9II7 - chains B and P of the 24 polymer chains in the assembly; structure by electron microscopy, 3.50 A resolution.

Chain B:
Molecule: DNA-directed RNA polymerase subunit beta
Organism: Komagataella phaffii
Notes: EC 2.7.7.6
UniProt: C4QZQ7 (C4QZQ7_KOMPG); numbering as in UniProt (aligned over 1-1227)
Sequence (1227 residues; numbered 1 to 1227; the number before each row is that of its first residue):
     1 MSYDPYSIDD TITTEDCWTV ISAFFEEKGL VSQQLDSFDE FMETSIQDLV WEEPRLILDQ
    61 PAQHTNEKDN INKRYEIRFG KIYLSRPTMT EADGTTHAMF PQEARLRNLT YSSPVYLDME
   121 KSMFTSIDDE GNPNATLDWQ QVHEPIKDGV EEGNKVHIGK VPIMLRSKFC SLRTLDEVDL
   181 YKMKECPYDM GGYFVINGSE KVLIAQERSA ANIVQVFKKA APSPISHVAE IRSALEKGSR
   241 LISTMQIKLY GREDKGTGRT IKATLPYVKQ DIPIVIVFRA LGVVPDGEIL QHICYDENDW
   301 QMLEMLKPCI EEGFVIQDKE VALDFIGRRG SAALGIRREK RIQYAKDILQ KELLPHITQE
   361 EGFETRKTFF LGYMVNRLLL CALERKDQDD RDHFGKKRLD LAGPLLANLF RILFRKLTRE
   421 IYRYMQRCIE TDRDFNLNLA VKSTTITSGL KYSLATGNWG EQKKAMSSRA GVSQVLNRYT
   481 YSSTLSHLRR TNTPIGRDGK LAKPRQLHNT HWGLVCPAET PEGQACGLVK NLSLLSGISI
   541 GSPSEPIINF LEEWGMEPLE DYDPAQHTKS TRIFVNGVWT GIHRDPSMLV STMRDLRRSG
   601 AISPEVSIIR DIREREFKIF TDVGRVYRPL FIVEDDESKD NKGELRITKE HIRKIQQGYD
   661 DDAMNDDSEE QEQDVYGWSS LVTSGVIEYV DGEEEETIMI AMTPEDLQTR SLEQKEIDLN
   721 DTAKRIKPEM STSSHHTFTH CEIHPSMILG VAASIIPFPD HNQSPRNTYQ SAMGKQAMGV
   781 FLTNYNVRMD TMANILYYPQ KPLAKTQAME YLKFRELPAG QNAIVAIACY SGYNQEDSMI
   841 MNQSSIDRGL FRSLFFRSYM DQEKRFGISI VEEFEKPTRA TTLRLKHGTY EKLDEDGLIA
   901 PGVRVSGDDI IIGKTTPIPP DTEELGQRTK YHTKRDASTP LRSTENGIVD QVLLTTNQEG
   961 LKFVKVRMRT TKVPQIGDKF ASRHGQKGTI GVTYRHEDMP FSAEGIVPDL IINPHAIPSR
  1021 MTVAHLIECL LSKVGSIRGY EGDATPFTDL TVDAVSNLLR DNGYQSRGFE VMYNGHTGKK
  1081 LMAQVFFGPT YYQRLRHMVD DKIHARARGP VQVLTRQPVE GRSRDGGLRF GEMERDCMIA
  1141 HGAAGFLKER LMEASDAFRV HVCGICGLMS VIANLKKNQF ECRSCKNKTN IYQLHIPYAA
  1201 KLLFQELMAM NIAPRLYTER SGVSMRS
Disordered / not traced: 1-8, 65-68, 129-152, 663-674, 712-718, 921-930, 1223-1227
Metal / ion sites: Zn2+: Cys1163, Cys1166, Cys1182, Cys1185

Chain P:
Molecule: 16-nt RNA strand
Sequence (16 nucleotides; row label = number of the first residue in the row; numbers below 1 keep their minus sign (C-5 is residue -5)):
    -5 CCCGGUGUCU UGGGUG
Metal / ion sites: Mg2+: G10 (shared with 3 residues of chain A)

Interface between chain B and chain P:
Residue-residue contacts (23; chain B residue first):
  Thr456(B) with U5(P), sugar contact
  Ala470(B) with U5(P), phosphate contact; G6(P), phosphate contact
  Gly471(B) with G6(P), sugar contact
  Gln474(B) with G6(P), sugar contact
  Arg497(B) with G6(P), salt bridge to the phosphate; G7(P), salt bridge to the phosphate
  Pro521(B) with G8(P), phosphate contact
  Glu522(B) with U9(P), phosphate contact
  Gln776(B) with G8(P), hydrogen bond to the sugar; U9(P), sugar contact
  Arg884(B) with U0(P), base contact
  Leu885(B) with G-2(P), base contact
  Lys886(B) with G-1(P), base contact
  His887(B) with G-2(P), base contact; G-1(P), salt bridge to the phosphate
  Arg935(B) with U0(P), hydrogen bond to the base
  Lys979(B) with U9(P), phosphate contact; G10(P), salt bridge to the phosphate
  Lys987(B) with G10(P), salt bridge to the phosphate
  His1097(B) with U9(P), sugar contact
  Pro1110(B) with U0(P), phosphate contact
  Val1111(B) with U0(P), phosphate contact
Also at the interface, not in a pair above, chain B (22 interface residues in all): Ala772, Lys1102, Gln1112, Arg1124
Also at the interface, not in a pair above, chain P (11 interface residues in all): G1, U2

In short:
22 residues of chain B face 11 of chain P across their interface; the contacts include 2 hydrogen bonds and 5
salt bridges. Polar contacts include Arg935(B)-U0(P), Gln776(B)-G8(P) and Arg497(B)-G6(P). Cys1163(B),
Cys1166(B), Cys1182(B) and Cys1185(B) form the Zn2+ site.
Here chain B is DNA-directed RNA polymerase subunit beta (Komagataella phaffii) and chain P is a 16-nt RNA
strand. Entry 9II7 (RNA polymerase II elongation complex stalled at SHL(-1) of the nucleosome containing
histone variant H2A.B) was determined by electron microscopy.
